Entry 7SN9 (electron microscopy, 3.50 A resolution); this record covers chains W and e of the 42 polymer chains in the assembly.

[Chain W (and e)]
Molecule: Flagellin A
Organism: Sinorhizobium meliloti
Notes: chain e of this document is another copy of the same molecule, construct and numbering; everything in this record applies to it too
UniProt: P13118 (FLAA_RHIML); residue numbers follow UniProt; this construct covers 1-395
Amino-acid sequence (395 residues; numbered 1 to 395; the number before each row is that of its first residue):
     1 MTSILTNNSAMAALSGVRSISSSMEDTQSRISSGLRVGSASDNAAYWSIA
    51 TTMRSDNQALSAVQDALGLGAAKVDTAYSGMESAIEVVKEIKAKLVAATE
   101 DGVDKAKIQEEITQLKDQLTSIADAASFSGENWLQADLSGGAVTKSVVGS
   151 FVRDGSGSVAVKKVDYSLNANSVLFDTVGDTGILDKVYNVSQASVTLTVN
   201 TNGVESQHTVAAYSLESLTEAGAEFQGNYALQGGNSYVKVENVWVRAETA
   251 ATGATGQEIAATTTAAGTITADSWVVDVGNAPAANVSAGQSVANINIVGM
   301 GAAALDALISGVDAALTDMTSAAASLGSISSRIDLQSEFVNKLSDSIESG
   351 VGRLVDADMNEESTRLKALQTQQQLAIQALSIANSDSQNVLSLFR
Unresolved in the structure: 1
Sequence notes: conflict Gly16 (Thr in P13118), Val17 (Leu in P13118)

[Chain W / chain e interface]
Residue-residue contacts - 4 pairs, chain W then chain e:
  Lys94(W) - Asn43(e)
  Val103(W) - Ala45(e)  hydrophobic
  Lys107(W) - Ser48(e)  hydrogen bond
  Ile108(W) - Ala45(e)  hydrophobic
Interface residues without a listed pair, chain W (6 interface residues in all): Ala97, Asp104
Interface residues without a listed pair, chain e (5 interface residues in all): Tyr46, Ile49

[Overview]
The interface between chain W and chain e involves 6 residues on one side and 5 on the other, with 1 hydrogen
bond. The hydrogen-bonded pair is Lys107(W)-Ser48(e).
Both chains are Flagellin A (Sinorhizobium meliloti). Entry 7SN9 (Cryo-EM structure of the Sinorhizobium
meliloti flagellar filament) was determined by electron microscopy together with 7SN4, 7SN7, 7SQD and 7SQJ
from the same study.
